8GMT - chains A and G of the 5 polymer chains in the assembly; structure by electron microscopy, 3.31 A resolution.

# Chain A
Molecule: DNA polymerase V subunit UmuD
Organism: Escherichia coli
Notes: EC 3.4.21.88, 3.4.21.-, 2.7.7.7
UniProt: C3TD82 (C3TD82_ECOLX); numbering as in UniProt (aligned over 1-139)
Amino-acid sequence (139 residues; each row starts with the number of its first residue):
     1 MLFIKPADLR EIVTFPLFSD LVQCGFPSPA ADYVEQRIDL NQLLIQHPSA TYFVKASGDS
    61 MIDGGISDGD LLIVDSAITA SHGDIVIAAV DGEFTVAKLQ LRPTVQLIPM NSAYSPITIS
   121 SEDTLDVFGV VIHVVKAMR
Unresolved in the structure: 1-38, 137-139
Differences from the reference sequence: engineered mutation A97 (Lys in C3TD82)
What the authors report for this chain:
  - mutagenesis - F18A, Y52A, F94A: decreased catalytic activity with Protein RecA (chain G)
  - catalytic residues: S60

# Chain G
Molecule: Protein RecA
Organism: Escherichia coli
UniProt: A0A485JBB4 (A0A485JBB4_ECOLX); residues 0-352 here correspond to UniProt positions 1-353 (UniProt number = residue number + 1)
Amino-acid sequence (353 residues; each row starts with the number of its first residue; numbering starts at 0):
     0 MAIDENKQKA LAAALGQIEK QFGKGSIMRL GEDRSMDVET ISTGSLSLDI ALGAGGLPMG
    60 RIVEIYGPES SGKTTLTLQV IAAAQREGKT CAFIDAEHAL DPIYARKLGV DIDNLLCSQP
   120 DTGEQALEIC DALARSGAVD VIVVDSVAAL TPKAEIEGEI GDSHMGLAAR MMSQAMRKLA
   180 GNLKQSNTLL IFINQIRMKI GVMFGNPETT TGGNALKFYA SVRLDIRRIG AVKEGENVVG
   240 SETRVKVVKN KIAAPFKQAE FQILYGEGIN FYGELVDLGV KEKLIEKAGA WYSYKGEKIG
   300 QGKANATAWL KDNPETAKEI EKKVRELLLS NPNSTPDFSV DDSEGVAETN EDF
Unresolved in the structure: 0, 334-352
Ion coordination: Mg2+: T73 (together with ATP-gamma-S)
Small-molecule neighbours: ATP-gamma-S (AGS; phosphothiophosphoric acid-adenylate ester): E68, S69, S70, G71, K72, T73, T74, E96, D100, Y103, Y264
What the authors report for this chain:
  - mutagenesis - F203A: decreased catalytic activity with DNA polymerase V subunit UmuD (chain A)

# Interface between chain A and chain G
Pairs across the interface - 16 pairs, chain A then chain G:
  S49(A) - M202(G)
  Y52(A) - M202(G)
  Y52(A) - F203(G)  hydrophobic
  D91(A) - R243(G)  salt bridge
  D91(A) - K245(G)
  G92(A) - N205(G)
  E93(A) - K245(G)
  E93(A) - Q257(G)  hydrogen bond
  F94(A) - F203(G)  hydrophobic
  F94(A) - G204(G)
  F94(A) - N205(G)
  E122(A) - R227(G)
  E122(A) - I228(G)
  F128(A) - M202(G)
  F128(A) - G204(G)
  F128(A) - P206(G)  hydrophobic
Also at the interface, not in a pair above, chain A (12 interface residues in all): A50, T51, I87, S121
Also at the interface, not in a pair above, chain G (11 interface residues in all): G229
The authors on this interface:
  - residue pairs: Y52(A)-F203(G) (hydrophobic contact), F94(A)-F203(G) (hydrophobic contact)
  - interface residues, chain A: D91(A), E93(A)
  - interface residues, chain G: R227(G), I228(G), R243(G), K245(G)

# In short
12 residues of chain A face 11 of chain G across their interface; the contacts include 1 hydrogen bond and 1
salt bridge. Polar contacts include D91(A)-R243(G) and E93(A)-Q257(G). The authors report hydrophobic contacts
between Y52(A) and F203(G) and F94(A) and F203(G). From the paper: the catalytic residue S60(A); F18A, Y52A
and F94A of chain A reduce catalytic activity with Protein RecA (chain G).
Here chain A is DNA polymerase V subunit UmuD and chain G is Protein RecA, both from Escherichia coli. Entry
8GMT (Structure of UmuD in complex with RecA filament) was determined by electron microscopy together with
7YWA, 8GMS and 8GMU from the same study.
